PDB entry 7QHS | electron microscopy, 3.30 A resolution | chains 2 and A of the 15 polymer chains in the assembly

== Chain 2 ==
Protein: DNA replication licensing factor MCM2
From: Saccharomyces cerevisiae
Notes: EC 3.6.4.12
UniProt: A0A6A5Q1S9 (A0A6A5Q1S9_YEASX); numbering as in UniProt (aligned over 1-868)
Sequence (868 residues; each row starts with the number of its first residue):
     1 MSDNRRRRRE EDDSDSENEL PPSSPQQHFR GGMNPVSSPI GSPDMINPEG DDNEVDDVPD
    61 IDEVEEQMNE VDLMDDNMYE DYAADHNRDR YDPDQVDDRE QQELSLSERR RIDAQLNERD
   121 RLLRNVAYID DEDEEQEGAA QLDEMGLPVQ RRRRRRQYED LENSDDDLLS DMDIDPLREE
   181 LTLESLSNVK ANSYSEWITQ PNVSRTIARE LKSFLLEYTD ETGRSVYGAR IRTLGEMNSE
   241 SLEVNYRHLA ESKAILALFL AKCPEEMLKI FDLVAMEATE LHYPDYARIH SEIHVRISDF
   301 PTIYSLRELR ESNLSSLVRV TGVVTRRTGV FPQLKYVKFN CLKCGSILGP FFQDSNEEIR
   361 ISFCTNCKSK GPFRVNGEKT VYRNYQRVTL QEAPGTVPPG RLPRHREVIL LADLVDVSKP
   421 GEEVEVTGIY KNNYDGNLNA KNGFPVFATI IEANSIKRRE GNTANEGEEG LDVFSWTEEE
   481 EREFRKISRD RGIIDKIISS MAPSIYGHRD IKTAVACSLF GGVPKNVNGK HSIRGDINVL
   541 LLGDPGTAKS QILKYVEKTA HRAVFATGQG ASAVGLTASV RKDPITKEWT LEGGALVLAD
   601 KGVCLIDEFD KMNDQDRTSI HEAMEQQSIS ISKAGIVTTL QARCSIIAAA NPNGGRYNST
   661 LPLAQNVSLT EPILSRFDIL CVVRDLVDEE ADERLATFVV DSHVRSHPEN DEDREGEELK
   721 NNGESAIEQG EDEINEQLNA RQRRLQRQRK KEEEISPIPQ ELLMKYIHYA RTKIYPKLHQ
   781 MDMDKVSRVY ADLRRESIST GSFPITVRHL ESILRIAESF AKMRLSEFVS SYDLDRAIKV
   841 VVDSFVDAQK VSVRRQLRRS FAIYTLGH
Disordered / not traced: 1-179, 710-737, 868
Metal / ion sites: Zn2+: Cys341, Cys344, Cys364, Cys367
Residues lining bound ligands:
  - ATP (adenosine-5'-triphosphate), molecule 1: Ile505, Tyr506, His508, Pro545, Gly546, Thr547, Ala548, Lys549, Ser550, Gln551, Asp607, Leu695, Val699
  - ATP, molecule 2: His531, Glu625, Gln626, Arg676, Val807, Arg808, Glu811
Reported in the primary citation:
  - binding site for the 26-nt DNA strand: Pro584, Lys587
  - binding site for the 26-nt DNA strand (chain A): Val580, Lys582, Trp589, Lys633

== Chain A ==
Molecule: 26-nt DNA strand
Sequence (26 nucleotides; each row starts with the number of its first residue):
     1 AAAAAAAAAA AAAAAAAAAA AAAAAA

== Interface between chain 2 and chain A ==
Residue-residue contacts (9):
  Ser572(2) - DA20(A)  hydrogen bond to the phosphate
  Val574(2) - DA19(A)  sugar contact
  Val574(2) - DA20(A)  phosphate contact
  Ser579(2) - DA19(A)  phosphate contact
  Val580(2) - DA19(A)  hydrogen bond to the phosphate
  Lys633(2) - DA18(A)  phosphate contact
  Lys633(2) - DA19(A)  salt bridge to the phosphate
  Ala634(2) - DA17(A)  phosphate contact
  Ala634(2) - DA18(A)  hydrogen bond to the phosphate
Also at the interface, not in a pair above, chain 2 (8 interface residues in all): Lys582, Trp589
Also at the interface, not in a pair above, chain A (5 interface residues in all): DA16

== Summary ==
Chain 2 and chain A form an interface of 8 and 5 residues respectively; the contacts include 3 hydrogen bonds
and 1 salt bridge. Among the polar pairs are Ser572(2)-DA20(A), Val580(2)-DA19(A) and Ala634(2)-DA18(A). The
paper reports a binding site for the 26-nt DNA strand (chain A) at Val580(2), Lys582(2) and Trp589(2) among
others; a binding site for the 26-nt DNA strand at Pro584(2) and Lys587(2).
Chain 2 is DNA replication licensing factor MCM2 (Saccharomyces cerevisiae) and chain A is a 26-nt DNA strand;
the structure, S. cerevisiae CMGE nucleating origin DNA melting, was determined by electron microscopy
together with 7Z13 from the same study.
